Entry 8HEY (electron microscopy, 4.10 A resolution (low resolution: residue-level contacts below are approximate; hydrogen-bond / salt-bridge calls are withheld)); this record covers chains M and O of the 22 polymer chains in the assembly.

# Chain M
Name: Capsid vertex component 1
Source organism: Human betaherpesvirus 5
Reference sequence: A0A6C0PJD3 (A0A6C0PJD3_HCMV); numbering as in UniProt (aligned over 1-594)
Chain sequence (594 residues; row label = number of the first residue in the row):
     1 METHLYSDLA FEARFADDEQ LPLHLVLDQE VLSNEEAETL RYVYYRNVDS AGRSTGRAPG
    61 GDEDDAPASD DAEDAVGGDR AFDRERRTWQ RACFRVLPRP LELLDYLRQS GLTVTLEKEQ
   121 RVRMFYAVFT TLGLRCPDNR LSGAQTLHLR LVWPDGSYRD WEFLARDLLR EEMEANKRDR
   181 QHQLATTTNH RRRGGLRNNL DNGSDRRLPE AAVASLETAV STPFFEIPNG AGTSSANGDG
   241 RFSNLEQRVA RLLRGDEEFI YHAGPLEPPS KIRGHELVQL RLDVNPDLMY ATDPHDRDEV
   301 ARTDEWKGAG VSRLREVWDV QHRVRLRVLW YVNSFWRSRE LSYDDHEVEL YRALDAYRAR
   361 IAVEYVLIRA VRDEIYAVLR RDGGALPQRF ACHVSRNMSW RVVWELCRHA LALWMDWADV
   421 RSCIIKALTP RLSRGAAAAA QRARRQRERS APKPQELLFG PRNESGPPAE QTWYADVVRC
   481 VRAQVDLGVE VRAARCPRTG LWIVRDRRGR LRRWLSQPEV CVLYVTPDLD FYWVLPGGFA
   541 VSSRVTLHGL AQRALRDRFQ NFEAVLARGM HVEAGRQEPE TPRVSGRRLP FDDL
Not modelled in the structure: 177-300, 465-467, 592-594

# Chain O
Name: Capsid vertex component 2
Source organism: Human betaherpesvirus 5
Reference sequence: A0A3G6XKK5 (A0A3G6XKK5_HCMV); residue numbers follow UniProt; this construct covers 1-642
Chain sequence (642 residues; each row starts with the number of its first residue):
     1 MSLLHTFWRL PVAVFFEPHE ENVLRCPERV LRRLLEDAAV TMRGGGWRED VLMDRVRKRY
    61 LRQELRDLGH RVQTYCEDLE GRVSEAEALL NQQCELDEGP SPRTLLQPPC RPRSSSPGTG
   121 VAGASAVPHG LYSRHDAITG PAAAPSDVVA PSDAVAASAA AGASSTWLAQ CAERPLPGNV
   181 PSYFGITQND PFIRFHTDFR GEVVNTMFEN ASTWTFSFGI WYYRLKRGLY TQPRWKRVYH
   241 LAQMDNFSIS QELLLGVVNA LENVTVYPTY DCVLSDLEAA ACLLAAYGHA LWEGRDPPDS
   301 VATVLGELPQ LLPRLADDVS REIAAWEGPV AAGNNYYAYR DSPDLRYYMP LSGGRHYHPG
   361 TFDRHVLVRL FHKRGVIQHL PGYGTITEEL VQERLSGQVR DDVLSLWSRR LLVGKLGRDV
   421 PVFVHEQQYL RSGLTCLAGL LLLWKVTNAD SVFAPRTGKF TLADLLGSDA VAGGGLPGGR
   481 AGGEEEGYGG RHGRVRNFEF LVRYYIGPWY ARDPAVTLSQ LFPGLALLAV TESVRSGWDP
   541 SRREDSAGGG DGGGAVLMQL SKSNPVADYM FAQSSKQYGD LRRLEVHDAL LFHYEHGLGR
   601 LLSVTLPRHR VSTLGSSLFN VNDIYELLYF LVLGFLPSVA VL
Not modelled in the structure: 1, 43-642

# How chain M and chain O interact
Residue-residue contacts (37; chain M residue first):
  Ala391(M) with Glu21(O)
  Cys392(M) with Glu21(O)
  His393(M) with Val14(O); Glu21(O); Val23(O)
  Val394(M) with Val23(O)
  Ser395(M) with Val23(O)
  Arg396(M) with Leu4(O); His5(O); Thr6(O)
  Met398(M) with Val23(O); Leu24(O)
  Trp400(M) with Ser2(O); Leu4(O)
  Arg401(M) with Ser2(O)
  Val402(M) with Leu31(O)
  His409(M) with Ala38(O); Thr41(O); Met42(O)
  Leu413(M) with Met42(O)
  Val481(M) with Leu34(O)
  Leu511(M) with Pro18(O); His19(O); Glu21(O)
  Arg513(M) with Glu17(O); Pro18(O); His19(O); Glu20(O); Glu21(O); Asn22(O)
  Leu515(M) with Glu21(O)
  Ser516(M) with Glu21(O); Asn22(O); Leu24(O)
  Pro518(M) with Leu24(O); Cys26(O); Leu34(O)
Other interface residues (no listed pair), chain M (21 interface residues in all): Leu406, Arg510, Gln517
Other interface residues (no listed pair), chain O (22 interface residues in all): Leu3, Leu35, Asp37

# Summary
Chain M and chain O form an interface of 21 and 22 residues respectively.
Chain M is Capsid vertex component 1 and chain O is Capsid vertex component 2, both from Human betaherpesvirus
5; the structure, One CVSC-binding penton vertex in HCMV B-capsid, was determined by electron microscopy
together with 8HEU and 8HEV from the same study.
